5A6Z - chains C and D of the 4 polymer chains in the assembly; structure by X-ray diffraction, 1.50 A resolution.

== Chain C (and D) ==
Molecule: LECB
Organism: Pseudomonas aeruginosa
Notes: chain D of this document is another copy of the same molecule, construct and numbering; everything in this record applies to it too
Reference sequence: U8MRX2 (U8MRX2_PSEAI); residues 1-114 here correspond to UniProt positions 2-115 (UniProt number = residue number + 1)
Amino-acid sequence (114 residues; numbered 1 to 114; the number before each row is that of its first residue):
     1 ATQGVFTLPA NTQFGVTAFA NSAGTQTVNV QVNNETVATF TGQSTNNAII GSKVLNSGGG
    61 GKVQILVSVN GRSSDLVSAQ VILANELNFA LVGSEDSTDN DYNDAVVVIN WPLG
Ion coordination: Ca2+ site 1: Asn-21, Asp-101, Asn-103, Asp-104 (together with alpha-L-fucopyranose) (shared with Gly-114(D) of chain D); Ca2+ site 2: Glu-95, Asp-99, Asp-101, Asp-104 (together with alpha-L-fucopyranose); Ca2+ site 3: Gly-114 (together with alpha-L-fucopyranose) (shared with Asn-21(D), Asp-101(D), Asn-103(D), Asp-104(D) of chain D)
Reported in the primary citation:
  - binding site for alpha-L-fucopyranose: Ala-23, Thr-45, Asp-96, Asp-99, Gly-114
  - binding site for N-acetylglucosamine: Asp-96
  - binding site for beta-D-galactopyranose: Ser-97

== Chain C / chain D interface ==
Contacting residue pairs - 53 pairs, chain C then chain D:
  Gly-15(C) / Asn-47(D)
  Thr-17(C) / Phe-19(D)
  Phe-19(C) / Thr-17(D)
  Asn-21(C) / Leu-113(D)
  Asn-21(C) / Gly-114(D)  hydrogen bond (side chain-backbone)
  Thr-45(C) / Gly-114(D)
  Asn-46(C) / Val-54(D)
  Asn-47(C) / Gly-15(D)
  Asn-47(C) / Asn-110(D)  hydrogen bond
  Asn-47(C) / Leu-113(D)
  Ile-49(C) / Ile-49(D)  hydrophobic
  Ile-49(C) / Ser-52(D)
  Ser-52(C) / Ile-49(D)
  Val-54(C) / Asn-46(D)
  Val-77(C) / Leu-83(D)  hydrophobic
  Val-77(C) / Ala-84(D)  hydrophobic
  Ser-78(C) / Leu-83(D)
  Ala-79(C) / Leu-83(D)  hydrophobic
  Val-81(C) / Leu-91(D)  hydrophobic
  Leu-83(C) / Val-77(D)  hydrophobic
  Leu-83(C) / Ser-78(D)
  Leu-83(C) / Ala-79(D)  hydrophobic
  Ala-84(C) / Val-77(D)  hydrophobic
  Ala-84(C) / Tyr-102(D)  hydrophobic
  Glu-86(C) / Asn-100(D)
  Glu-86(C) / Asp-101(D)
  Leu-87(C) / Gly-93(D)
  Leu-87(C) / Tyr-102(D)
  Leu-87(C) / Asn-103(D)
  Phe-89(C) / Leu-91(D)  hydrophobic
  Phe-89(C) / Val-106(D)  hydrophobic
  Leu-91(C) / Val-81(D)  hydrophobic
  Leu-91(C) / Phe-89(D)  hydrophobic
  Gly-93(C) / Leu-87(D)
  Asn-100(C) / Glu-86(D)
  Asp-101(C) / Gly-114(D)
  Tyr-102(C) / Ala-84(D)  hydrophobic
  Tyr-102(C) / Leu-87(D)
  Asn-103(C) / Leu-87(D)
  Asn-103(C) / Pro-112(D)  hydrogen bond (side chain-backbone)
  Asn-103(C) / Leu-113(D)
  Asn-103(C) / Gly-114(D)  hydrogen bond (side chain-backbone)
  Val-106(C) / Phe-89(D)  hydrophobic
  Asn-110(C) / Asn-47(D)  hydrogen bond
  Pro-112(C) / Asn-103(D)  hydrogen bond (backbone-side chain)
  Leu-113(C) / Asn-21(D)
  Leu-113(C) / Asn-46(D)
  Leu-113(C) / Asn-47(D)
  Leu-113(C) / Asn-103(D)
  Gly-114(C) / Asn-21(D)  hydrogen bond (backbone-side chain)
  Gly-114(C) / Thr-45(D)
  Gly-114(C) / Asp-101(D)
  Gly-114(C) / Asn-103(D)  hydrogen bond (backbone-side chain)
Interface residues without a listed pair, chain C (33 interface residues in all): Ser-22, Val-92, Val-108
Interface residues without a listed pair, chain D (34 interface residues in all): Ser-22, Val-92, Asp-99, Val-108

== Overview ==
33 residues of chain C and 34 residues of chain D are in contact; the contacts include 8 hydrogen bonds. Polar
contacts include Asn-21(C)/Gly-114(D), Asn-47(C)/Asn-110(D) and Asn-103(C)/Pro-112(D). From the paper: a
binding site for alpha-L-fucopyranose at Ala-23(C), Thr-45(C) and Asp-96(C) among others; a binding site for
N-acetylglucosamine at Asp-96(C).
Chain C and chain D are both LECB (Pseudomonas aeruginosa); the structure, Structure of the LecB lectin from
Pseudomonas aeruginosa strain PA14 in complex with lewis a, was determined by X-ray diffraction (same
publication as 5A6Q, 5A6X and 5A6Y).
